3UJR - chains A and B; structure by X-ray diffraction, 1.40 A resolution.

[Chain A (and B)]
Name: Gamma-enolase
Source organism: Homo sapiens
Notes: EC 4.2.1.11; chain B of this document is another copy of the same molecule, construct and numbering; everything in this record applies to it too
UniProtKB: P09104 (ENOG_HUMAN); residues 1-433 here correspond to UniProt positions 2-434 (UniProt number = residue number + 1)
Chain sequence (443 residues; row label = number of the first residue in the row):
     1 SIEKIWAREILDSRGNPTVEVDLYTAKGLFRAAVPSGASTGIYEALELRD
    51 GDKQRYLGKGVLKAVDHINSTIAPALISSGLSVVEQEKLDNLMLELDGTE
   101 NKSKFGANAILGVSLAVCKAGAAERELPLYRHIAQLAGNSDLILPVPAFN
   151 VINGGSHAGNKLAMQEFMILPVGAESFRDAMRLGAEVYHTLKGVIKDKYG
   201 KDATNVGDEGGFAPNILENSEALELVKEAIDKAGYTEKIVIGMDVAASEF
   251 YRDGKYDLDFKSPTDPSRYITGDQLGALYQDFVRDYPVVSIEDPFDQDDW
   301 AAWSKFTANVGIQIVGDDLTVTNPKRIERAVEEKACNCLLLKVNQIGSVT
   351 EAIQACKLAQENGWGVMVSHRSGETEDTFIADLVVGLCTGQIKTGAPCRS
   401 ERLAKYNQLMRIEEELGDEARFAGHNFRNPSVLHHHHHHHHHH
Unresolved in the structure: 434-443 (chain B: 433-443)
Differences from the reference sequence: expression tag (434-443)
Curated features (UniProtKB/Swiss-Prot):
  - active site: E209 (Proton donor), K342 (Proton acceptor)
  - binding site (Mg(2+)): S39, D244, E292, D317
  - binding site (substrate): H157, E166, E292, D317, S369 to S372, K393
  - modified residue: S1 (N-acetylserine), K4 (N6-acetyllysine), T25 (Phosphothreonine), Y43 (Phosphotyrosine), K59 (N6-acetyllysine), K63 (N6-acetyllysine), K88 (N6-acetyllysine), K192 (N6-acetyllysine), K196 (N6-acetyllysine), K198 (N6-acetyllysine), K201 (N6-acetyllysine), K227 (N6-acetyllysine), K232 (N6-(2-hydroxyisobutyryl)lysine), K255 (N6-acetyllysine), S262 (Phosphoserine), Y286 (Phosphotyrosine), S290 (Phosphoserine), K334 (N6-acetyllysine), K342 (N6-acetyllysine), K405 (N6-acetyllysine)
  - cross-link: K201 (Glycyl lysine isopeptide (Lys-Gly) (interchain with G-Cter in SUMO2))
Bound ions: Mg2+ site 1: S39 (together with 2-phosphoglyceric acid); Mg2+ site 2: D244, E292, D317 (together with 2-phosphoglyceric acid)
Residues lining bound ligands: 2-phosphoglyceric acid (2PG): G37, A38, S39, H157, Q165, E166, E209, D244, E292, D317, L340, K342, S369, H370, R371, S372, K393
From the paper describing this entry:
  - catalytic residues: H157, E166, E209, K342, H370 (citing earlier work)

[How chain A and chain B interact]
Residue-residue contacts - 100 pairs, chain A then chain B:
  W6(A) with E414(B), hydrogen bond
  R8(A) with E414(B), salt bridge
  E9(A) with M410(B)
  I10(A) with N407(B); M410(B), hydrophobic
  L11(A) with M181(B), hydrophobic; L403(B); N407(B), hydrogen bond (backbone-side chain)
  D12(A) with L403(B)
  S13(A) with C398(B); R399(B), hydrogen bond (backbone-backbone); S400(B)
  R14(A) with H189(B); P397(B)
  G15(A) with A185(B); H189(B), hydrogen bond (backbone-side chain); P397(B), hydrogen bond (backbone-backbone)
  N16(A) with H189(B), hydrogen bond
  E20(A) with R411(B), salt bridge
  R31(A) with R411(B)
  R55(A) with E186(B)
  Y56(A) with M181(B); R182(B), hydrogen bond (side chain-backbone); A185(B), hydrophobic; E186(B), hydrogen bond (backbone-side chain)
  L57(A) with H189(B)
  A158(A) with N205(B)
  G159(A) with K201(B); D202(B); T204(B); N205(B), hydrogen bond (backbone-side chain)
  N160(A) with K201(B); D202(B)
  K161(A) with K201(B)
  R178(A) with E9(B), salt bridge; R55(B); L62(B)
  M181(A) with L11(B), hydrophobic; Y56(B)
  R182(A) with Q54(B), hydrogen bond (side chain-backbone); R55(B); Y56(B), hydrogen bond (backbone-side chain)
  A185(A) with G15(B); Y56(B), hydrophobic
  E186(A) with Q54(B); R55(B); Y56(B), hydrogen bond (side chain-backbone)
  H189(A) with R14(B), hydrogen bond (side chain-backbone); G15(B), hydrogen bond (side chain-backbone); N16(B); L57(B)
  K201(A) with A158(B); G159(B); N160(B); K161(B); K261(B)
  D202(A) with G159(B)
  N205(A) with G159(B), hydrogen bond (side chain-backbone); N205(B); V206(B); G207(B)
  V206(A) with N205(B); V206(B), hydrogen bond (backbone-backbone); R399(B)
  A213(A) with N205(B)
  N215(A) with D202(B)
  K261(A) with K201(B), hydrogen bond (backbone-side chain)
  E374(A) with S400(B)
  T375(A) with S400(B)
  E376(A) with A404(B); N407(B), hydrogen bond; R411(B), salt bridge
  P397(A) with R14(B); G15(B), hydrogen bond (backbone-backbone)
  C398(A) with S13(B); R399(B)
  R399(A) with S13(B), hydrogen bond (backbone-backbone); V206(B); C398(B); R399(B); E401(B)
  S400(A) with S13(B); E374(B); T375(B); E401(B), hydrogen bond (backbone-side chain)
  E401(A) with R399(B); S400(B), hydrogen bond (side chain-backbone)
  L403(A) with L11(B); D12(B)
  A404(A) with E376(B)
  N407(A) with I10(B); L11(B), hydrogen bond (side chain-backbone); E376(B), hydrogen bond
  M410(A) with E9(B)
  R411(A) with R8(B); E20(B), salt bridge; R31(B); E376(B), salt bridge
  E414(A) with W6(B), hydrogen bond; R8(B), salt bridge
Also at the interface, not in a pair above, chain A (50 interface residues in all): Q54, Y188, G207, S262
Also at the interface, not in a pair above, chain B (49 interface residues in all): R178, A213

[Overview]
50 residues of chain A face 49 of chain B across their interface, with 25 hydrogen bonds and 7 salt bridges.
Among the polar pairs are R8(A)-E414(B), E20(A)-R411(B) and R178(A)-E9(B). Chain A binds 2-phosphoglyceric
acid. The paper reports catalytic residues H157(A), E166(A) and E209(A) among others.
Both chains are Gamma-enolase (Homo sapiens). Entry 3UJR (Asymmetric complex of human neuron specific
enolase-5-PGA/PEP) was determined by X-ray diffraction together with 3UCC, 3UCD, 3UJE, 3UJF and 3UJS from the
same study.
